8RGZ - chains A and E of the 9 polymer chains in the assembly; structure by electron microscopy, 3.27 A resolution.

Chain A:
Molecule: Envelope glycoprotein B
Source organism: Human alphaherpesvirus 1 strain F
Reference sequence: P06436 (GB_HHV1F); the construct has insertions or renumbered stretches relative to UniProt, so the offset changes along the chain: 1-5 = UniProt 1-5; 7-904 = UniProt 6-903
Amino-acid sequence (906 residues; row label = number of the first residue in the row):
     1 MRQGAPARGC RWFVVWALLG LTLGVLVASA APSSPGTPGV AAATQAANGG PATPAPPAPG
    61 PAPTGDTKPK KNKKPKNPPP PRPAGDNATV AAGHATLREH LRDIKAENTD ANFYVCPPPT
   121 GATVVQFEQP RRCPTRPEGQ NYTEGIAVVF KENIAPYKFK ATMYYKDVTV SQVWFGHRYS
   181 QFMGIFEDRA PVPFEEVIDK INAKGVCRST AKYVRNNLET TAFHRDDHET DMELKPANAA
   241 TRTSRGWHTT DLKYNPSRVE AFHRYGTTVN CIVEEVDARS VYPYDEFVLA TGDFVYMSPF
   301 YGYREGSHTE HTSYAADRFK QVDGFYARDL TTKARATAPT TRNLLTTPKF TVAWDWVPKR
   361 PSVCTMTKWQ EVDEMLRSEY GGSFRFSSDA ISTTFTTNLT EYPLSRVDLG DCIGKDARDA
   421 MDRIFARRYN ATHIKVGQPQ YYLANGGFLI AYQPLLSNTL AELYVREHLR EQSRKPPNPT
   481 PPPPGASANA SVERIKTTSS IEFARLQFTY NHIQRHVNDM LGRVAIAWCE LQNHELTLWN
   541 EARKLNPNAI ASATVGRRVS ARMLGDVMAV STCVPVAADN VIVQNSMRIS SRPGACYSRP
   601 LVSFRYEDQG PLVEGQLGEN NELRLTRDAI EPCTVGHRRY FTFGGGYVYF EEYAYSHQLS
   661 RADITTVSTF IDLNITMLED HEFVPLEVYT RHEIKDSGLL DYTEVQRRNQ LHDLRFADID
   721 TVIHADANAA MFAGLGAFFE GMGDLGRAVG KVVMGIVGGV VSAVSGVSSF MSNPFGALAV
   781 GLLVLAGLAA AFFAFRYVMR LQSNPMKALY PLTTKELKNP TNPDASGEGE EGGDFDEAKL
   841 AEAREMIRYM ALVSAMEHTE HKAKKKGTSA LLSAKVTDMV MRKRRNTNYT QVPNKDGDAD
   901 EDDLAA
Unresolved in the structure: 1-110, 460-491, 726-906
Disulfides: Cys116-Cys573, Cys133-Cys529, Cys207-Cys271, Cys364-Cys412, Cys596-Cys633
Construct notes: insertion (6); conflict His858 (Arg857 in P06436); expression tag (905-906)
Curated features (UniProtKB/Swiss-Prot):
  - region (Involved in fusion and/or binding to host membrane): Val173 to Tyr179, Arg258 to Tyr265
  - motif: Tyr849 to Leu852 (Golgi targeting), Tyr889 to Val892 (Internalization motif)
  - glycosylation (N-linked (GlcNAc...) asparagine): Asn87, Asn141, Asn398, Asn430, Asn489, Asn674
From the paper describing this entry:
  - conformationally variable residues (order/disorder transition): Thr331 to Thr337

Chain E:
Molecule: HDIT101 Fab light chain
Source organism: Homo sapiens
Notes: antibody fragment or engineered binder
Amino-acid sequence (218 residues; row label = number of the first residue in the row):
    21 IVMTQTPLSL PVTPGEPASI SCRSSQSIVH SNGNTYLEWY LQKPGQSPQL LIYKVSNRFS
    81 GVPDRFSGSG SGTDFTLKIS RVEAEDVGVY YCFQGSHVPW SFGQGTKLEI KRTVAAPSVF
   141 IFPPSDEQLK SGTASVVCLL NNFYPREAKV QWKVDNALQS GNSQESVTEQ DSKDSTYSLS
   201 STLTLSKADY EKHKVYACEV THQGLSSPVT KSFNRGEC
Unresolved in the structure: 132-238
Disulfides: Cys42-Cys112

Interface between chain A and chain E:
Pairs across the interface (19):
  Arg304(A) - His50(E)
  Arg304(A) - Tyr56(E)
  Arg304(A) - Gly115(E)  hydrogen bond (side chain-backbone)
  Arg304(A) - Ser116(E)
  Arg304(A) - Trp120(E)
  Glu305(A) - Asn52(E)
  Glu305(A) - Tyr56(E)  hydrogen bond
  Asp323(A) - His50(E)  salt bridge
  Asp323(A) - Ser116(E)
  Asp323(A) - Val118(E)
  Gly324(A) - Val118(E)
  Tyr326(A) - Gln46(E)  hydrogen bond
  Pro339(A) - Ser51(E)
  Pro339(A) - His117(E)
  Thr340(A) - Ser51(E)
  Thr341(A) - His50(E)  hydrogen bond
  Thr341(A) - Ser51(E)  hydrogen bond (backbone-side chain)
  Trp356(A) - Asn52(E)
  Pro358(A) - Asn52(E)
Interface residues without a listed pair, chain E (11 interface residues in all): Asn54
From the paper, about this interface:
  - epitope / paratope residues, chain A: Arg304(A), Glu305(A), Asp323(A)

In short:
Chain A and chain E form an interface of 10 and 11 residues respectively, with 5 hydrogen bonds and 1 salt
bridge. Among the polar pairs are Asp323(A)-His50(E), Arg304(A)-Gly115(E) and Glu305(A)-Tyr56(E). The paper
reports epitope/paratope residues Arg304(A), Glu305(A) and Asp323(A); conformational variability at Thr331(A).
Here chain A is Envelope glycoprotein B (Human alphaherpesvirus 1 strain F) and chain E is HDIT101 Fab light
chain (Homo sapiens). Entry 8RGZ (Trimeric HSV-1F gB ectodomain in postfusion conformation with three bound
HDIT101 Fab molecules) was determined by electron microscopy (same publication as 8RH1).
